PDB entry 3D29 | X-ray diffraction, 2.60 A resolution | chains C and D of the 34 polymer chains in the assembly

Chain C:
Name: PRE6 isoform 1
Source organism: Saccharomyces cerevisiae
UniProt: A0A6A5Q273 (A0A6A5Q273_YEASX); the construct lacks a stretch of the UniProt sequence and is renumbered around it, so the offset changes along the chain: 7-62 = UniProt 3-58; 63-143 = UniProt 60-140; 145-180 = UniProt 144-179; 182-203 = UniProt 184-205; 1 more segments
Chain sequence (241 residues; row label = number of the first residue in the row; note: 3 numbers in that range are skipped by the numbering (no residue carries them; nothing is unmodelled there); a row labelled like 18A-18D holds insertion residues (18A, then the next letters in order)):
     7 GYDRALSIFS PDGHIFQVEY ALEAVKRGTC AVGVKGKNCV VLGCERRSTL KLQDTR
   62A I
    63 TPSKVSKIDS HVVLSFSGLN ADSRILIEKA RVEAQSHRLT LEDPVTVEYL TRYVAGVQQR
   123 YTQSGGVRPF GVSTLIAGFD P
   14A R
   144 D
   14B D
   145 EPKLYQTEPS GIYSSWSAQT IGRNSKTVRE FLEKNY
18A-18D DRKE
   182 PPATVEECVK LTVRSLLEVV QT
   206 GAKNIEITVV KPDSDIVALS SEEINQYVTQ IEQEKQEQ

Chain D:
Name: PUP2 isoform 1
Source organism: Saccharomyces cerevisiae
UniProt: A0A6A5PXN2 (A0A6A5PXN2_YEASX); the construct lacks a stretch of the UniProt sequence and is renumbered around it, so the offset changes along the chain: 9-123 = UniProt 9-123; 125-144 = UniProt 131-150; 145-180 = UniProt 152-187; 184-202 = UniProt 191-209; 3 more segments
Chain sequence (242 residues; numbered 9 to 244 plus 13 insertion-coded residues; 7 numbers in that range are skipped by the numbering (no residue carries them; nothing is unmodelled there); the number before each row is that of its first residue; a row labelled like 12A-12G holds insertion residues (12A, then the next letters in order)):
     9 DRGVSTFSPE GRLFQVEYSL EAIKLGSTAI GIATKEGVVL GVEKRATSPL LESDSIEKIV
    69 EIDRHIGCAM SGLTADARSM IEHARTAAVT HNLYYDEDIN VESLTQSVCD LALRF
12A-12G GEGASGE
   125 ERLMSRPFGV ALLIAGHDAD
   14A D
   145 GYQLFHAEPS GTFYRYNAKA IGSGSEGAQA ELLNEW
18C-18E HSS
   184 LTLKEAELLV LKILKQVME
   205 EKLDE
20A-20B NN
   210 AQLSCITKQD GFKIYDNEKT AELI
   235 KELKEKEAAE

Interface between chain C and chain D:
Pairs across the interface (61):
  Asp9(C) with Glu12B(D)
  Arg10(C) with Asp9(D); Glu12B(D)
  Ala11(C) with Val12(D), hydrophobic; Glu12B(D), hydrogen bond (backbone-side chain); Ser129(D)
  Ser13(C) with Ser129(D); Arg130(D)
  Ile14(C) with Gln23(D)
  Phe15(C) with Gln23(D); Tyr26(D); Ala30(D), hydrophobic; Leu81(D), hydrophobic; Arg130(D); Pro131(D); Gly133(D)
  Ser16(C) with Tyr26(D)
  Pro17(C) with Tyr26(D), hydrophobic; Glu29(D)
  Asp18(C) with Glu29(D)
  Arg18B(C) with Pro57(D), hydrogen bond (side chain-backbone); Leu58(D), hydrogen bond (side chain-backbone); Leu59(D), hydrogen bond (side chain-backbone); Glu60(D)
  Gly19(C) with Tyr26(D); Glu29(D); Ala30(D)
  His20(C) with Leu33(D)
  Lys41(C) with Glu60(D), salt bridge
  Gln121(C) with Ala83(D); Asp84(D); Arg130(D)
  Thr124(C) with Arg130(D), hydrogen bond (backbone-side chain)
  Gln125(C) with Met128(D); Ser129(D), hydrogen bond (backbone-backbone); Arg130(D); Phe132(D)
  Ser126(C) with Ser129(D), hydrogen bond (backbone-side chain)
  Gly127(C) with Ser129(D)
  Ser154(C) with Ala83(D)
  Gly155(C) with Ala83(D)
  Ile156(C) with Thr82(D); Ala83(D), hydrophobic
  Ser158(C) with Leu59(D); Ser63(D)
  Ser159(C) with Leu59(D); Glu60(D), hydrogen bond (backbone-backbone); Ser63(D), hydrogen bond (backbone-side chain)
  Trp160(C) with Thr55(D); Ser56(D); Leu58(D); Leu59(D); Glu60(D)
  Ser161(C) with Leu58(D), hydrogen bond (backbone-backbone); Glu60(D), hydrogen bond (backbone-side chain)
  Ala162(C) with Leu58(D)
  Arg173(C) with Ser56(D)
  Leu176(C) with Leu58(D), hydrophobic
  Glu177(C) with Ser56(D), hydrogen bond; Pro57(D); Leu58(D)
Also at the interface, not in a pair above, chain C (31 interface residues in all): Ile21, Tyr180
Also at the interface, not in a pair above, chain D (27 interface residues in all): Ser27, Ser61

Summary:
Chain C and chain D form an interface of 31 and 27 residues respectively, with 12 hydrogen bonds and 1 salt
bridge. Polar pairs include Lys41(C)-Glu60(D), Ala11(C)-Glu12B(D) and Arg18B(C)-Pro57(D).
Chain C is PRE6 isoform 1 and chain D is PUP2 isoform 1, both from Saccharomyces cerevisiae; the structure,
Proteasome Inhibition by Fellutamide B, was determined by X-ray diffraction.
